3N4B - chain A; structure by X-ray diffraction, 1.60 A resolution.

Chain A:
Protein: Carbonic anhydrase 2
From: Homo sapiens
Notes: EC 4.2.1.1; fragment: human carbonic anhydrase II; engineered mutation(s): wt
Reference sequence: P00918 (CAH2_HUMAN); the author numbering skips numbers that UniProt does not, so the offset changes along the chain: 1-125 = UniProt 1-125; 127-261 = UniProt 126-260
Chain sequence (260 residues; row label = number of the first residue in the row; note: 1 number in that range is skipped by the numbering (no residue carries it; nothing is unmodelled there)):
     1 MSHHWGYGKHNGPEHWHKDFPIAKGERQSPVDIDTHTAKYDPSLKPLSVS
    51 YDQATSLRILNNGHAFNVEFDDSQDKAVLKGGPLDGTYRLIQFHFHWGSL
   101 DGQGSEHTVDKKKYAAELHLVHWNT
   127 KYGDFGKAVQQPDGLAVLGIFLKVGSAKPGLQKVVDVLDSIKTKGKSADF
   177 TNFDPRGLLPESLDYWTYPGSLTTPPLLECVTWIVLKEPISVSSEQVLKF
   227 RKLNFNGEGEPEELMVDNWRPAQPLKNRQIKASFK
Disordered / not traced: 1-2
UniProt features mapped onto this chain:
  - active site: H64 (Proton donor/acceptor)
  - binding site (Zn(2+)): H94, H96, H119
  - binding site (substrate): T199, T200
  - site: Y7 (Fine-tunes the proton-transfer properties of H-64), N62 (Fine-tunes the proton-transfer properties of H-64), N67 (Fine-tunes the proton-transfer properties of H-64), Q92 (Involved in the binding of some activators, including histamine and L-histidine)
  - modified residue: S2 (N-acetylserine), S166 (Phosphoserine), S173 (Phosphoserine)
Metal / ion sites: Zn2+: H94, H96, H119 (together with WWZ)
Ligand contacts: WWZ (4-{[(4-fluorophenyl)carbamoyl]amino}benzenesulfonamide): Q92, H94, H96, E106, H119, V121, F131, V135, V143, S197, L198, T199, T200, P202, L204, W209

In short:
Ligands of chain A: compound WWZ. H94, H96 and H119 coordinate Zn2+. Curated annotation (UniProt) lists
active-site residue H64, 3 Zn2+-binding residues and substrate-binding residues T199 and T200.
Chain A is Carbonic anhydrase 2 (Homo sapiens); the structure, Crystal structure of human carbonic anhydrase
II in complex with a benzenesulfonamide inhibitor, was determined by X-ray diffraction, deposited together
with 3N0N, 3MZC, 3N2P and 3N3J.
